Entry 8FZV (X-ray diffraction, 3.29 A resolution); this record covers chain A.

[Chain A]
Molecule: Transcription factor ETV6, Anthrax toxin receptor 2
Organism: Homo sapiens
Reference sequence: chimeric construct of P41212, P58335: residues 2-66 from P41212 (ETV6_HUMAN) positions 47-111 (UniProt number = residue number + 45); residues 80-257 from P58335 positions 40-217 (UniProt number = residue number - 40)
Chain sequence (257 residues; each row starts with the number of its first residue):
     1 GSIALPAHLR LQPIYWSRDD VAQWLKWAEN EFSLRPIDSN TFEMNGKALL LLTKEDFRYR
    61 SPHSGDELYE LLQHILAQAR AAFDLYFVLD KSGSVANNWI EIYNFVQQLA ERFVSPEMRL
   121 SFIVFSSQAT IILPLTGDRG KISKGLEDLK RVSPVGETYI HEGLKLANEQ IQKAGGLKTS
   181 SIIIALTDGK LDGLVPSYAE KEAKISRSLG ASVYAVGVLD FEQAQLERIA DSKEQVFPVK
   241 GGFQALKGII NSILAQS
Not modelled in the structure: 239-241, 251-257
Construct notes: expression tag (1); conflict Ala4 (Arg49 in P41212), Ala215 (Cys175 in P58335); linker (67-78); engineered mutation Ala79, Ala81 (Arg41 in P58335)
Ion coordination: Mg2+: Ser92, Ser94, Thr158
Reported in the primary citation:
  - interface residues: Gly93, Ala96, Asn97, Ile100, Pro154, Val155, Gly156, Leu219, Asp220

[Summary]
The Mg2+ site is built by Ser92, Ser94 and Thr158. The paper reports interface residues Gly93, Ala96 and Asn97
among others.
Chain A is Transcription factor ETV6, Anthrax toxin receptor 2 (Homo sapiens); the structure, The von
Willebrand factor A domain of human capillary morphogenesis gene II, flexibly fused to the ..., was determined
by X-ray diffraction together with 8FZU, 8FT6, 8FT8 and 8FZ4 from the same study.
